Entry 1XSL (X-ray diffraction, 2.30 A resolution); this record covers chains B and A of the 4 polymer chains in the assembly.

[Chain B]
Molecule: 11-nt DNA strand
Sequence (11 nucleotides; numbered 1 to 11; the number before each row is that of its first residue):
     1 CGGCAGCGCA C

[Chain A]
Name: DNA polymerase lambda
From: Homo sapiens
Notes: EC 2.7.7.7; fragment: 39 kDa catalytic C-terminal domain
UniProtKB: Q9UGP5 (DPOL_HUMAN); numbering as in UniProt (aligned over 242-575)
Amino-acid sequence (335 residues; each row starts with the number of its first residue):
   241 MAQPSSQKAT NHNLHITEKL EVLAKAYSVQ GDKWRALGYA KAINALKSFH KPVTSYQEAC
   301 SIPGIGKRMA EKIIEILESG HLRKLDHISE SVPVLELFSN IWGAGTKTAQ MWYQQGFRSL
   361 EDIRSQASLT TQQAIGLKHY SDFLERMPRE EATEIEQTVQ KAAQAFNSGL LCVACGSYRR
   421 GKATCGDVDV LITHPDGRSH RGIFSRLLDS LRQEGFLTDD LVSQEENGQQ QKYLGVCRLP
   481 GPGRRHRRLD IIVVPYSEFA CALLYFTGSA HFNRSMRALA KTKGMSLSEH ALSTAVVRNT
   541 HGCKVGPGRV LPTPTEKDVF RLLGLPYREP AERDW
Disordered / not traced: 241-248
Sequence notes: initiating methionine (241)
Metal / ion sites: Na+: Ser339, Ile341, Ala344 (shared with 1 residue of chain C)

[Interface between chain B and chain A]
Pairs across the interface - 17 pairs, chain B then chain A:
  DG3(B) - Lys521(A)  hydrogen bond to the phosphate
  DC4(B) - Trp274(A)  stacking on the base
  DC4(B) - Leu277(A)  base contact
  DC4(B) - Lys521(A)  salt bridge to the phosphate
  DA5(B) - Tyr505(A)  hydrogen bond to the base
  DA5(B) - Arg514(A)  phosphate contact
  DA5(B) - Arg517(A)  salt bridge to the phosphate
  DG6(B) - Tyr505(A)  hydrogen bond to the base
  DG8(B) - Glu465(A)  phosphate contact
  DG8(B) - Glu466(A)  sugar contact
  DG8(B) - Asn467(A)  sugar contact
  DC9(B) - Val462(A)  sugar contact
  DC9(B) - Gln464(A)  sugar contact
  DC9(B) - Glu465(A)  phosphate contact
  DC9(B) - Glu466(A)  hydrogen bond to the phosphate
  DC11(B) - Thr370(A)  sugar contact
  DC11(B) - Thr371(A)  hydrogen bond to the phosphate
Also at the interface, not in a pair above, chain B (9 interface residues in all): DC7, DA10
Also at the interface, not in a pair above, chain A (15 interface residues in all): Gln372, Glu529

[Summary]
9 residues of chain B and 15 residues of chain A are in contact; the contacts include 5 hydrogen bonds, 2 salt
bridges and 1 aromatic stacking contact. Among the polar pairs are DA5(B)-Tyr505(A), DG6(B)-Tyr505(A) and
DG3(B)-Lys521(A). Ser339(A), Ile341(A) and Ala344(A) coordinate Na+.
Here chain B is an 11-nt DNA strand and chain A is DNA polymerase lambda (Homo sapiens). Entry 1XSL (Crystal
Structure of human DNA polymerase lambda in complex with a one nucleotide DNA gap) was determined by X-ray
diffraction (same publication as 1XSN and 1XSP).
